Entry 7C3S (X-ray diffraction, 1.66 A resolution); this record covers chains A and B.

[Chain A (and B)]
Name: Cytidine and deoxycytidylate deaminase zinc-binding region
From: Nitrosomonas europaea (strain ATCC 19718 / CIP 103999 / KCTC 2705 / NBRC 14298)
Notes: chain B of this document is another copy of the same molecule, construct and numbering; everything in this record applies to it too
UniProt: Q82Y41 (Q82Y41_NITEU); numbering as in UniProt (aligned over 1-193)
Amino-acid sequence (195 residues; numbered -1 to 193; the number before each row is that of its first residue; numbers below 1 keep their minus sign (Gly-1 is residue -1)):
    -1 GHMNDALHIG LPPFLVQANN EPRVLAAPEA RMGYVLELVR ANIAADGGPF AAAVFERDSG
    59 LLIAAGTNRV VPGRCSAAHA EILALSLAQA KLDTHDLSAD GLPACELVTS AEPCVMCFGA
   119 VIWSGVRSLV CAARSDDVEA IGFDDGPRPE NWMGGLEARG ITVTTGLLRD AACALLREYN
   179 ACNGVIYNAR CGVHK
Disordered / not traced: -1 to 1, 190-193 (chain B: -1, 182-193)
Construct notes: expression tag (-1 to 0); engineered mutation Asp143 (Glu in Q82Y41)
Disulfides: Cys180-Cys189
Metal / ion sites: Zn2+: His77, Cys112, Cys115
From the paper describing this entry:
  - Zn2+ coordination: His77, Cys112, Cys115
  - binding site for 8-azaguanine: Phe48, Phe141, Asp143
  - catalytic residues: Asn66
  - mutagenesis - E110A: unchanged catalytic activity on guanine
  - mutagenesis - E110A: unchanged catalytic activity on ammeline
  - mutagenesis - F48A (1000-fold), N66A (1000-fold), E143D (100-fold): decreased catalytic activity on guanine
  - mutagenesis - N66A: decreased catalytic activity on ammeline
  - mutagenesis - N66Q: abolished catalytic activity on guanine
  - mutagenesis - N66Q, E143D: abolished catalytic activity on ammeline
  - mutagenesis - F141A (10,000-fold): decreased catalytic activity
  - catalytic residues: Asn66, Glu79 (proposed by the authors, not directly observed)
  - mutagenesis - E79A: abolished catalytic activity
  - mutagenesis - E143D: decreased binding to ammeline

[Interface between chain A and chain B]
Residue-residue contacts (90):
  Asn2(A) - Asn18(B)  hydrogen bond (backbone-side chain)
  Asp3(A) - Leu9(B)  hydrogen bond (backbone-backbone)
  Asp3(A) - Val14(B)
  Ala4(A) - His6(B)
  Ala4(A) - Ile7(B)
  Ala4(A) - Leu9(B)  hydrophobic
  Ala4(A) - Leu85(B)
  Leu5(A) - Leu5(B)
  Leu5(A) - His6(B)
  Leu5(A) - Ile7(B)  hydrogen bond (backbone-backbone)
  Leu5(A) - Ser84(B)
  Leu5(A) - Leu85(B)  hydrophobic
  His6(A) - Ala4(B)
  His6(A) - Leu5(B)
  His6(A) - His6(B)
  Ile7(A) - Ala4(B)
  Ile7(A) - Leu5(B)  hydrogen bond (backbone-backbone)
  Gly8(A) - Asp3(B)
  Leu9(A) - Asp3(B)  hydrogen bond (backbone-backbone)
  Leu9(A) - Ala4(B)
  Val14(A) - Asn2(B)
  Val14(A) - Asp3(B)
  Asn18(A) - Asn2(B)  hydrogen bond
  Val68(A) - His93(B)
  Val69(A) - His93(B)
  Arg72(A) - Gln87(B)
  Arg72(A) - Asp91(B)  salt bridge
  Arg72(A) - Thr92(B)
  Arg72(A) - His93(B)
  Cys73(A) - Ser84(B)
  Cys73(A) - Gln87(B)
  Cys73(A) - His93(B)
  Ser74(A) - Gln87(B)  hydrogen bond
  Ser74(A) - His93(B)
  Ser74(A) - Trp121(B)
  Ser74(A) - Ser122(B)
  Ala75(A) - Ser84(B)
  His77(A) - Trp121(B)
  Ser84(A) - Leu5(B)
  Ser84(A) - Cys73(B)
  Ser84(A) - Ala75(B)
  Leu85(A) - Ala4(B)
  Leu85(A) - Leu5(B)  hydrophobic
  Gln87(A) - Arg72(B)
  Gln87(A) - Cys73(B)
  Gln87(A) - Ser74(B)  hydrogen bond
  Ala88(A) - His0(B)
  Ala88(A) - Arg72(B)
  Lys89(A) - His0(B)
  Asp91(A) - Arg72(B)  salt bridge
  Thr92(A) - Arg72(B)
  His93(A) - Val68(B)
  His93(A) - Val69(B)
  His93(A) - Arg72(B)
  His93(A) - Cys73(B)
  His93(A) - Ser74(B)
  Cys112(A) - Trp121(B)  hydrogen bond
  Val113(A) - Val113(B)  hydrophobic
  Val113(A) - Phe116(B)  hydrophobic
  Val113(A) - Gly117(B)
  Met114(A) - Met114(B)
  Met114(A) - Gly117(B)
  Met114(A) - Ala118(B)  hydrophobic
  Met114(A) - Trp121(B)
  Phe116(A) - Pro145(B)  hydrophobic
  Gly117(A) - Val113(B)
  Gly117(A) - Met114(B)
  Ala118(A) - Met114(B)  hydrophobic
  Ile120(A) - Pro145(B)
  Trp121(A) - Ser74(B)
  Trp121(A) - His77(B)
  Trp121(A) - Cys112(B)  hydrogen bond
  Trp121(A) - Met114(B)
  Trp121(A) - Asp142(B)
  Trp121(A) - Asp143(B)
  Trp121(A) - Gly144(B)
  Ser122(A) - Ser74(B)
  Asp142(A) - Trp121(B)
  Asp142(A) - Arg157(B)  salt bridge
  Asp143(A) - Trp121(B)
  Gly144(A) - Trp121(B)
  Gly144(A) - Arg157(B)
  Pro145(A) - Phe116(B)  hydrophobic
  Pro145(A) - Ile120(B)
  Pro145(A) - Pro147(B)
  Pro145(A) - Arg157(B)
  Pro147(A) - Pro145(B)
  Pro147(A) - Pro147(B)  hydrophobic
  Arg157(A) - Asp142(B)  salt bridge
  Arg157(A) - Pro145(B)
Other interface residues (no listed pair), chain A (42 interface residues in all): Ile80, Arg146
Other interface residues (no listed pair), chain B (44 interface residues in all): Met1, Gly8, Ile80, Leu81, Ala88, Arg146

[Overview]
42 residues of chain A and 44 residues of chain B are in contact; the contacts include 10 hydrogen bonds and 4
salt bridges. Among the polar pairs are Arg72(A)-Asp91(B), Asp142(A)-Arg157(B) and Asn2(A)-Asn18(B). From the
paper: catalytic residues Asn66(A) and Glu79(A); F48A, N66A and E143D of chain A reduce catalytic activity on
guanine; 7 substitutions were tested in all.
Chain A and chain B are both Cytidine and deoxycytidylate deaminase zinc-binding region (Nitrosomonas europaea
(strain ATCC 19718 / CIP 103999 / KCTC 2705 / NBRC 14298)); the structure, Crystal structure of NE0047 (E143D)
mutant in complex with 8-azaguanine, was determined by X-ray diffraction together with 7C3T and 7C3U from the
same study.
